PDB entry 1AJC | X-ray diffraction, 2.50 A resolution | chains A and B

[Chain A (and B)]
Name: Alkaline phosphatase
Source organism: Escherichia coli
Notes: EC 3.1.3.1; chain B of this document is another copy of the same molecule, construct and numbering; everything in this record applies to it too
UniProt: P00634 (PPB_ECOLI); residues 1-449 here correspond to UniProt positions 23-471 (UniProt number = residue number + 22)
Chain sequence (449 residues; numbered 1 to 449; the number before each row is that of its first residue):
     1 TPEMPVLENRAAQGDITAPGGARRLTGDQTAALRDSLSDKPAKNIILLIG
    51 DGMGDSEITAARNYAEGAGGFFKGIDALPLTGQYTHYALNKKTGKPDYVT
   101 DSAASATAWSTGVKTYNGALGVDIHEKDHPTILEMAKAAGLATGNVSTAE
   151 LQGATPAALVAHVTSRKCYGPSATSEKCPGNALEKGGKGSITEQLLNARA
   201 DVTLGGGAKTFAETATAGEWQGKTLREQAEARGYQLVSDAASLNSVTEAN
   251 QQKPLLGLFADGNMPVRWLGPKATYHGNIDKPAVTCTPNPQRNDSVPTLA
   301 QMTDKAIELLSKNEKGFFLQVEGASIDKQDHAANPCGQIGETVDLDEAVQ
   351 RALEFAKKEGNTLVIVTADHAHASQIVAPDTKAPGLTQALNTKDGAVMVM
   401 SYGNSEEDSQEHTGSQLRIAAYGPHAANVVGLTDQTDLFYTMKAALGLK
Disordered / not traced: 405-407 (chain B: fully traced)
Disulfide bonds: Cys-168/Cys-178, Cys-286/Cys-336
Construct notes: engineered mutation Gly-153 (Asp175 in P00634); conflict Glu-230 (Gln252 in P00634)
Ion coordination: Mg2+: Asp-51, Thr-155, Glu-322; Zn2+ site 1: Ser-102, Asp-369, His-370; Zn2+ site 2: Asp-327, His-331, His-412
UniProt features mapped onto this chain:
  - active site: Ser-102 (Phosphoserine intermediate)
  - binding site (Mg(2+)): Asp-51, Thr-155, Glu-322
  - binding site (Zn(2+)): Asp-51, Asp-327, His-331, Asp-369, His-370, His-412

[Chain A / chain B interface]
Contacting residue pairs (194; chain A residue first):
  Arg-10(A) / Val-430(B)  hydrogen bond (side chain-backbone)
  Arg-10(A) / Gly-431(B)
  Arg-10(A) / Leu-432(B)  hydrogen bond (side chain-backbone)
  Arg-10(A) / Thr-433(B)
  Ile-16(A) / Tyr-87(B)
  Ile-16(A) / Leu-89(B)  hydrophobic
  Ile-16(A) / Lys-114(B)
  Thr-17(A) / Leu-89(B)
  Thr-17(A) / Gly-94(B)
  Thr-17(A) / Val-113(B)
  Thr-17(A) / Ile-124(B)
  Pro-19(A) / His-129(B)
  Pro-19(A) / Tyr-440(B)
  Gly-20(A) / Gly-112(B)  hydrogen bond (backbone-backbone)
  Gly-20(A) / Tyr-440(B)  hydrogen bond (backbone-side chain)
  Ala-22(A) / Tyr-87(B)
  Ala-22(A) / Lys-114(B)
  Ala-22(A) / Asp-434(B)
  Ala-22(A) / Thr-436(B)
  Arg-23(A) / Thr-436(B)
  Arg-23(A) / Asp-437(B)
  Arg-23(A) / Tyr-440(B)
  Arg-24(A) / Thr-85(B)  hydrogen bond
  Arg-24(A) / Leu-432(B)
  Arg-24(A) / Thr-433(B)
  Arg-24(A) / Asp-434(B)
  Arg-24(A) / Asp-437(B)  hydrogen bond (backbone-side chain)
  Leu-25(A) / Asn-428(B)
  Leu-25(A) / Thr-433(B)
  Leu-25(A) / Asp-437(B)
  Gly-27(A) / Asn-428(B)
  Asp-28(A) / Asp-39(B)
  Asp-28(A) / His-425(B)  salt bridge
  Asp-28(A) / Asn-428(B)  hydrogen bond
  Gln-29(A) / Ala-427(B)
  Gln-29(A) / Asn-428(B)  hydrogen bond (backbone-side chain)
  Thr-30(A) / Ser-38(B)
  Thr-30(A) / Asp-39(B)
  Thr-30(A) / Ala-427(B)
  Leu-33(A) / Ala-427(B)
  Leu-33(A) / Val-430(B)  hydrophobic
  Arg-34(A) / Leu-37(B)  hydrogen bond (side chain-backbone)
  Arg-34(A) / Asp-39(B)  salt bridge
  Leu-37(A) / Leu-33(B)  hydrophobic
  Leu-37(A) / Arg-34(B)  hydrogen bond (backbone-side chain)
  Leu-37(A) / Leu-37(B)  hydrophobic
  Ser-38(A) / Thr-30(B)
  Ser-38(A) / Arg-34(B)
  Asp-39(A) / Thr-30(B)
  Asp-39(A) / Arg-34(B)  salt bridge
  Asp-55(A) / Asp-55(B)
  Asp-55(A) / Gln-83(B)
  Asp-55(A) / Ser-415(B)
  Asp-55(A) / Gln-416(B)  hydrogen bond
  Ser-56(A) / Ser-415(B)  hydrogen bond (backbone-side chain)
  Thr-59(A) / Gly-414(B)
  Thr-59(A) / Ser-415(B)
  Thr-59(A) / Gln-416(B)  hydrogen bond (side chain-backbone)
  Arg-62(A) / Thr-85(B)
  Arg-62(A) / Gln-416(B)  hydrogen bond
  Arg-62(A) / Leu-432(B)
  Asn-63(A) / Tyr-98(B)
  Ala-68(A) / Tyr-87(B)
  Ala-68(A) / Pro-96(B)  hydrophobic
  Ala-68(A) / Tyr-98(B)  hydrophobic
  Gly-69(A) / Tyr-87(B)
  Asp-76(A) / Leu-432(B)
  Pro-79(A) / Val-430(B)
  Thr-81(A) / Thr-81(B)  hydrogen bond (backbone-side chain)
  Thr-81(A) / Gly-82(B)
  Thr-81(A) / Gln-83(B)
  Thr-81(A) / Val-430(B)
  Thr-81(A) / Gly-431(B)  hydrogen bond (side chain-backbone)
  Gly-82(A) / Thr-81(B)
  Gly-82(A) / Gln-83(B)  hydrogen bond (backbone-side chain)
  Gln-83(A) / Asp-55(B)
  Gln-83(A) / Thr-81(B)
  Gln-83(A) / Gly-82(B)  hydrogen bond (side chain-backbone)
  Gln-83(A) / Gln-83(B)
  Gln-83(A) / Arg-418(B)
  Thr-85(A) / Arg-24(B)  hydrogen bond
  Thr-85(A) / Arg-62(B)
  Tyr-87(A) / Ile-16(B)
  Tyr-87(A) / Ala-22(B)
  Tyr-87(A) / Ala-68(B)  hydrophobic
  Tyr-87(A) / Gly-69(B)
  Leu-89(A) / Ile-16(B)
  Leu-89(A) / Thr-17(B)
  Gly-94(A) / Thr-17(B)
  Lys-95(A) / Asp-394(B)
  Lys-95(A) / Gly-395(B)  hydrogen bond (side chain-backbone)
  Pro-96(A) / Ile-16(B)  hydrophobic
  Pro-96(A) / Ala-68(B)  hydrophobic
  Pro-96(A) / Asp-394(B)
  Pro-96(A) / Ala-396(B)
  Tyr-98(A) / Asn-63(B)
  Tyr-98(A) / Ala-68(B)  hydrophobic
  Tyr-98(A) / Ile-376(B)  hydrophobic
  Tyr-98(A) / Thr-392(B)  hydrogen bond
  Tyr-98(A) / Asp-394(B)  hydrogen bond
  Tyr-98(A) / Ala-396(B)
  Tyr-98(A) / Val-397(B)
  Tyr-98(A) / Met-398(B)  hydrophobic
  Val-99(A) / Ile-376(B)
  Val-99(A) / Val-377(B)
  Val-99(A) / Ala-378(B)
  Gly-112(A) / Pro-19(B)
  Gly-112(A) / Gly-20(B)  hydrogen bond (backbone-backbone)
  Val-113(A) / Thr-17(B)
  Val-113(A) / Pro-19(B)  hydrophobic
  Lys-114(A) / Ile-16(B)
  Lys-114(A) / Ala-22(B)
  Ile-124(A) / Thr-17(B)
  His-129(A) / Pro-19(B)
  Tyr-275(A) / Glu-406(B)  hydrogen bond
  His-276(A) / Glu-406(B)  salt bridge
  His-372(A) / Gln-375(B)
  Ala-373(A) / Gln-375(B)  hydrogen bond (backbone-side chain)
  Gln-375(A) / Ala-373(B)  hydrogen bond (side chain-backbone)
  Gln-375(A) / Gln-375(B)
  Gln-375(A) / Asn-404(B)
  Ile-376(A) / Val-99(B)
  Ile-376(A) / Thr-413(B)
  Ile-376(A) / Gly-414(B)  hydrogen bond (backbone-backbone)
  Val-377(A) / Val-99(B)
  Ala-378(A) / Val-99(B)
  Thr-381(A) / Asn-404(B)
  Thr-381(A) / Glu-411(B)  hydrogen bond
  Lys-382(A) / Ser-405(B)
  Lys-382(A) / Glu-406(B)  hydrogen bond (backbone-backbone)
  Ala-383(A) / Gly-403(B)
  Ala-383(A) / Asn-404(B)
  Ala-383(A) / Ser-405(B)
  Ala-383(A) / Glu-406(B)
  Pro-384(A) / Pro-384(B)
  Pro-384(A) / Gly-403(B)
  Pro-384(A) / Ser-405(B)
  Pro-384(A) / Glu-406(B)
  Thr-392(A) / Tyr-98(B)  hydrogen bond
  Asp-394(A) / Lys-95(B)  hydrogen bond (backbone-side chain)
  Asp-394(A) / Pro-96(B)
  Asp-394(A) / Tyr-98(B)  hydrogen bond
  Gly-395(A) / Lys-95(B)
  Ala-396(A) / Tyr-98(B)
  Val-397(A) / Tyr-98(B)
  Met-398(A) / Tyr-98(B)  hydrophobic
  Gly-403(A) / Ala-383(B)
  Gly-403(A) / Pro-384(B)
  Asn-404(A) / Val-377(B)
  Asn-404(A) / Thr-381(B)
  Asn-404(A) / Ala-383(B)
  Glu-411(A) / Thr-381(B)  hydrogen bond
  Thr-413(A) / Ile-376(B)
  Gly-414(A) / Thr-59(B)
  Gly-414(A) / Ile-376(B)  hydrogen bond (backbone-backbone)
  Ser-415(A) / Asp-55(B)  hydrogen bond (side chain-backbone)
  Ser-415(A) / Ser-56(B)  hydrogen bond (side chain-backbone)
  Ser-415(A) / Thr-59(B)
  Gln-416(A) / Asp-55(B)  hydrogen bond
  Gln-416(A) / Ile-58(B)
  Gln-416(A) / Thr-59(B)  hydrogen bond (backbone-side chain)
  Gln-416(A) / Arg-62(B)  hydrogen bond
  Arg-418(A) / Gln-83(B)  hydrogen bond
  Arg-418(A) / Gln-416(B)
  His-425(A) / Asp-28(B)  salt bridge
  Ala-427(A) / Gln-29(B)
  Ala-427(A) / Thr-30(B)
  Asn-428(A) / Leu-25(B)
  Asn-428(A) / Gly-27(B)
  Asn-428(A) / Asp-28(B)  hydrogen bond
  Asn-428(A) / Gln-29(B)  hydrogen bond (side chain-backbone)
  Val-430(A) / Arg-10(B)  hydrogen bond (backbone-side chain)
  Val-430(A) / Leu-33(B)  hydrophobic
  Val-430(A) / Pro-79(B)
  Val-430(A) / Thr-81(B)
  Gly-431(A) / Arg-10(B)
  Gly-431(A) / Thr-81(B)  hydrogen bond (backbone-side chain)
  Leu-432(A) / Arg-10(B)  hydrogen bond (backbone-side chain)
  Leu-432(A) / Arg-24(B)
  Leu-432(A) / Arg-62(B)
  Leu-432(A) / Asp-76(B)
  Thr-433(A) / Arg-10(B)
  Thr-433(A) / Arg-24(B)
  Thr-433(A) / Leu-25(B)
  Asp-434(A) / Ala-22(B)
  Asp-434(A) / Arg-24(B)
  Thr-436(A) / Ala-22(B)
  Thr-436(A) / Arg-23(B)
  Asp-437(A) / Arg-23(B)
  Asp-437(A) / Arg-24(B)  hydrogen bond (side chain-backbone)
  Asp-437(A) / Leu-25(B)  hydrogen bond (side chain-backbone)
  Tyr-440(A) / Pro-19(B)
  Tyr-440(A) / Gly-20(B)  hydrogen bond (side chain-backbone)
  Tyr-440(A) / Arg-23(B)
Interface residues without a listed pair, chain A (86 interface residues in all): Ala-12, Ala-18, Ile-58, Leu-80, Gly-385, His-412
Interface residues without a listed pair, chain B (87 interface residues in all): Leu-7, Ala-18, Phe-71, Leu-80, His-372, Gly-385, Glu-407, His-412

[Overview]
The interface between chain A and chain B involves 86 residues on one side and 87 on the other, with 48
hydrogen bonds and 5 salt bridges. Polar pairs include Asp-28(A)/His-425(B), Arg-34(A)/Asp-39(B) and
His-276(A)/Glu-406(B).
Chain A and chain B are both Alkaline phosphatase (Escherichia coli); the structure, Three-dimensional
structure of the D153G mutant of E. coli alkaline phosphatase: A mutant with weaker magnesium ..., was
determined by X-ray diffraction (same publication as 1AJA and 1AJD).
